PDB entry 8YUT | electron microscopy, 2.70 A resolution | chains B and G of the 5 polymer chains in the assembly

[Chain B]
Protein: Guanine nucleotide-binding protein G(I)/G(S)/G(T) subunit beta-1
Source organism: Homo sapiens
Reference sequence: P62873 (GBB1_HUMAN); residues 2-340 here = UniProt positions 2-340
Amino-acid sequence (356 residues; each row starts with the number of its first residue; numbers below 1 keep their minus sign (Met-15 is residue -15)):
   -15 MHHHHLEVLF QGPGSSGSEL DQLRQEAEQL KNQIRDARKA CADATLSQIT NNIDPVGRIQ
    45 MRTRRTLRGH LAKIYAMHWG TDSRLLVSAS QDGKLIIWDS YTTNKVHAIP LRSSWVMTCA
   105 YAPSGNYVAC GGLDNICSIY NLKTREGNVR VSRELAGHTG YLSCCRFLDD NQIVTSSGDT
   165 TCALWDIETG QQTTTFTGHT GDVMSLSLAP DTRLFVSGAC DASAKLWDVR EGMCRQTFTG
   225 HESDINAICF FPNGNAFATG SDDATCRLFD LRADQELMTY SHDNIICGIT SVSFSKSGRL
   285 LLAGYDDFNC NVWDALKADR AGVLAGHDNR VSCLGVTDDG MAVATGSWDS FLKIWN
Unresolved in the structure: -15 to 2
Construct notes: initiating methionine (-15); expression tag (-14 to 1)
Curated features (UniProtKB/Swiss-Prot):
  - modified residue: Ser2 (N-acetylserine), His266 (Phosphohistidine)
  - natural variant: Leu30 (L30F: In MRD42; uncertain significance), Arg52 (R52G: In MRD42), Gly64 (G64V: In MRD42), Asp76 (D76E: In MRD42; D76G: In MRD42), Gly77 (G77S: In MRD42), Lys78 (K78R: In MRD42), Ile80 (I80N: In MRD42; I80T: In MRD42), His91 (H91R: In MRD42; uncertain significance), Ala92 (A92T: In MRD42), Pro94 (P94S: In MRD42), Leu95 (L95P: In MRD42), Arg96 (R96L: In MRD42), 5 further natural variant entries in UniProt

[Chain G]
Protein: Guanine nucleotide-binding protein G(I)/G(S)/G(O) subunit gamma-2
Source organism: Homo sapiens
Reference sequence: P59768 (GBG2_HUMAN); numbering as in UniProt (aligned over 1-71)
Amino-acid sequence (71 residues; row label = number of the first residue in the row):
     1 MASNNTASIA QARKLVEQLK MEANIDRIKV SKAAADLMAY CEAHAKEDPL LTPVPASENP
    61 FREKKFFCAI L
Unresolved in the structure: 1-5, 63-71
Curated features (UniProtKB/Swiss-Prot):
  - modified residue: Ala2 (N-acetylalanine), Cys68 (Cysteine methyl ester)
  - lipidation: Cys68 (S-geranylgeranyl cysteine)

[Chain B / chain G interface]
Residue-residue contacts (80; chain B residue first):
  Leu4(B) - Ser8(G)
  Leu4(B) - Ile9(G)  hydrophobic
  Leu7(B) - Ile9(G)
  Leu7(B) - Ala12(G)  hydrophobic
  Leu7(B) - Arg13(G)
  Leu7(B) - Val16(G)
  Glu10(B) - Lys20(G)
  Ala11(B) - Leu15(G)  hydrophobic
  Ala11(B) - Leu19(G)
  Leu14(B) - Val16(G)
  Leu14(B) - Leu19(G)  hydrophobic
  Leu14(B) - Lys20(G)
  Lys15(B) - Leu19(G)
  Ile18(B) - Leu19(G)
  Ile18(B) - Arg27(G)
  Ala21(B) - Arg27(G)
  Cys25(B) - Arg27(G)
  Cys25(B) - Ile28(G)  hydrogen bond (side chain-backbone)
  Cys25(B) - Lys29(G)
  Cys25(B) - Val30(G)  hydrogen bond (backbone-backbone)
  Ala26(B) - Val30(G)  hydrophobic
  Asp27(B) - Lys29(G)  salt bridge
  Asp27(B) - Val30(G)
  Ala28(B) - Val30(G)
  Leu30(B) - Ala34(G)  hydrophobic
  Ile33(B) - Ser31(G)
  Ile33(B) - Ala34(G)  hydrophobic
  Ile37(B) - Met38(G)  hydrophobic
  Ile37(B) - Glu42(G)
  Val40(B) - Leu51(G)  hydrophobic
  Arg48(B) - Phe61(G)
  Arg49(B) - Pro60(G)
  Arg49(B) - Phe61(G)
  Ser84(B) - Phe61(G)
  Tyr85(B) - Pro60(G)
  Tyr85(B) - Phe61(G)  hydrophobic
  Met217(B) - Met21(G)  hydrophobic
  Cys218(B) - Gln18(G)  hydrogen bond (backbone-side chain)
  Cys218(B) - Met21(G)
  Cys218(B) - Glu22(G)
  Thr221(B) - Glu22(G)  hydrogen bond
  Phe235(B) - Leu37(G)  hydrophobic
  Phe235(B) - Tyr40(G)  hydrophobic
  Phe235(B) - Cys41(G)  hydrophobic
  Pro236(B) - Tyr40(G)
  Asn237(B) - Leu37(G)
  Asn237(B) - Tyr40(G)
  Asp254(B) - Ala33(G)
  Arg256(B) - Arg27(G)
  Arg256(B) - Ile28(G)  hydrogen bond (backbone-backbone)
  Arg256(B) - Ala33(G)
  Arg256(B) - Asp36(G)  salt bridge
  Ala257(B) - Ile28(G)
  Ala257(B) - Val30(G)  hydrophobic
  Asp258(B) - Arg27(G)  salt bridge
  Gln259(B) - Val30(G)
  Leu261(B) - Leu37(G)  hydrophobic
  Ser279(B) - Asp48(G)  hydrogen bond
  Lys280(B) - Tyr40(G)
  Lys280(B) - Glu47(G)
  Lys280(B) - Asp48(G)
  Ser281(B) - Tyr40(G)
  Ser281(B) - Cys41(G)
  Ser281(B) - His44(G)
  Ser281(B) - Asp48(G)  hydrogen bond
  Gly282(B) - Cys41(G)
  Arg283(B) - Glu42(G)  salt bridge
  Leu284(B) - Leu50(G)
  Leu300(B) - Met38(G)  hydrophobic
  Gly324(B) - Pro49(G)
  Gly324(B) - Leu50(G)
  Met325(B) - Pro49(G)  hydrophobic
  Met325(B) - Leu50(G)
  Met325(B) - Asn59(G)
  Met325(B) - Pro60(G)
  Ala326(B) - Phe61(G)  hydrophobic
  Val327(B) - Leu50(G)  hydrophobic
  Ile338(B) - Phe61(G)  hydrophobic
  Asn340(B) - Leu50(G)
  Asn340(B) - Asn59(G)  hydrogen bond
Other interface residues (no listed pair), chain B (57 interface residues in all): Glu3, Arg22, Ala24, Ile43, Met45, Trp63, Arg219, Gln220, Ala240, Leu252, Val320, Asp323
Other interface residues (no listed pair), chain G (39 interface residues in all): Ala23, Ile25, Asp26, Ala45, Val54, Arg62

[In short]
57 residues of chain B and 39 residues of chain G are in contact, with 8 hydrogen bonds and 4 salt bridges.
Polar pairs include Asp27(B)-Lys29(G), Arg256(B)-Asp36(G) and Asp258(B)-Arg27(G).
Here chain B is Guanine nucleotide-binding protein G(I)/G(S)/G(T) subunit beta-1 and chain G is Guanine
nucleotide-binding protein G(I)/G(S)/G(O) subunit gamma-2, both from Homo sapiens. Entry 8YUT (Cryo-EM
structure of the amthamine-bound H2R-Gs complex) was determined by electron microscopy together with 8YUU and
8YUV from the same study.
